PDB entry 5W8I | X-ray diffraction, 1.95 A resolution | chains A and D of the 4 polymer chains in the assembly

Chain A (and D):
Name: L-lactate dehydrogenase A chain
From: Homo sapiens
Notes: EC 1.1.1.27; chain D of this document is another copy of the same molecule, construct and numbering; everything in this record applies to it too
UniProtKB: P00338 (LDHA_HUMAN); residues 0-331 here correspond to UniProt positions 1-332 (UniProt number = residue number + 1)
Amino-acid sequence (332 residues; each row starts with the number of its first residue; numbering starts at 0):
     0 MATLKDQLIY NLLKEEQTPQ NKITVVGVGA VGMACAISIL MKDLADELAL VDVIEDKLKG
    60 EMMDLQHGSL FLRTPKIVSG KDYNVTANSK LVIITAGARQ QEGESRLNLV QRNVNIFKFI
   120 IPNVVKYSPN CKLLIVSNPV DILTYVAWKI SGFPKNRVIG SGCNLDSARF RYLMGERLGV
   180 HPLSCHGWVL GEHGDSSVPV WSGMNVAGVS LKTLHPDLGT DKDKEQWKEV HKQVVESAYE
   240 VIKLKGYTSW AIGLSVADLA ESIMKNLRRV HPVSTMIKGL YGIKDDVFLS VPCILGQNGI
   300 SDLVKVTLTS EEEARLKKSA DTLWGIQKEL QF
Not modelled in the structure: 0, 14-15
Swiss-Prot annotation at these positions:
  - active site: H192 (Proton acceptor)
  - binding site (NAD(+)): R98, N137
  - binding site (substrate): R105, N137, R168, T247
  - modified residue: A1 (N-acetylalanine), K4 (N6-acetyllysine), Y9 (Phosphotyrosine), K13 (N6-acetyllysine), T17 (Phosphothreonine), K56 (N6-acetyllysine), K80 (N6-acetyllysine), K117 (N6-acetyllysine), K125 (N6-acetyllysine), K223 (N6-acetyllysine), K231 (N6-acetyllysine), Y238 (Phosphotyrosine), K242 (N6-acetyllysine), T308 (Phosphothreonine), S309 (Phosphoserine), K317 (N6-acetyllysine), T321 (Phosphothreonine)
  - cross-link: K56 (Glycyl lysine isopeptide (Lys-Gly) (interchain with G-Cter in SUMO2))
Ion coordination: Zn2+: H192 (together with 9YD)
Ligand contacts: 9YD (2-[3-(3,4-difluorophenyl)-5-hydroxy-1H-pyrazol-1-yl]-1,3-thiazole-4-carboxylic acid): Q99, R105, L108, N137, P138, L164, R168, H192, G193, A237, I241, T247, I251
Reported in the primary citation:
  - binding site for 9YD: Q99, N137, P138, R168, T247
  - Zn2+ coordination: H192

How chain A and chain D interact:
Pairs across the interface (63; chain A residue first):
  D5(A) with K304(D), hydrogen bond (backbone-side chain)
  Q6(A) with K304(D), hydrogen bond (backbone-side chain)
  L7(A) with L302(D); V303(D); K304(D), hydrogen bond (backbone-backbone)
  I8(A) with D301(D); L302(D)
  Y9(A) with D301(D); L302(D), hydrogen bond (backbone-backbone)
  N10(A) with S300(D); D301(D), hydrogen bond
  L11(A) with K154(D); I299(D); S300(D), hydrogen bond (backbone-backbone); D301(D); L302(D)
  L12(A) with N155(D); N297(D); S300(D), hydrogen bond (backbone-backbone)
  T17(A) with Q296(D)
  Q19(A) with K89(D); Q296(D)
  N20(A) with N20(D), hydrogen bond
  D42(A) with K264(D), hydrogen bond (backbone-side chain)
  D45(A) with K264(D); Q296(D)
  R72(A) with E260(D), salt bridge; K264(D); L266(D)
  P74(A) with K264(D); N265(D)
  K89(A) with Q19(D)
  K154(A) with L11(D)
  N155(A) with L12(D)
  E260(A) with R72(D), salt bridge
  K264(A) with D42(D), hydrogen bond (side chain-backbone); D45(D); R72(D); P74(D)
  N265(A) with P74(D)
  L266(A) with R72(D)
  Q296(A) with Q16(D); T17(D), hydrogen bond (side chain-backbone); Q19(D)
  N297(A) with L12(D)
  I299(A) with L11(D); L12(D)
  S300(A) with N10(D), hydrogen bond (backbone-side chain); L11(D), hydrogen bond (backbone-backbone); L12(D), hydrogen bond (backbone-backbone)
  D301(A) with I8(D); Y9(D); N10(D), hydrogen bond; L11(D)
  L302(A) with I8(D); Y9(D), hydrogen bond (backbone-backbone); L11(D), hydrophobic
  V303(A) with L7(D)
  K304(A) with D5(D), hydrogen bond (side chain-backbone); Q6(D); L7(D), hydrogen bond (backbone-backbone); I8(D); Y9(D)
Also at the interface, not in a pair above, chain A (32 interface residues in all): R268, I293
Also at the interface, not in a pair above, chain D (33 interface residues in all): R268, I293

Overview:
32 residues of chain A face 33 of chain D across their interface; the contacts include 18 hydrogen bonds and 2
salt bridges. Polar pairs include R72(A)-E260(D), D5(A)-K304(D) and Q6(A)-K304(D). Chain A binds compound 9YD.
The paper reports a binding site for 9YD at Q99(A), N137(A) and P138(A) among others; Zn2+ coordination by
H192(A).
Chain A and chain D are both L-lactate dehydrogenase A chain (Homo sapiens); the structure, Crystal Structure
of Lactate Dehydrogenase A in complex with inhibitor compound 23 and Zinc, was determined by X-ray
diffraction, deposited together with 5W8H, 5W8J, 5W8K and 5W8L.
